4Z0U - chains A and D; structure by X-ray diffraction, 2.00 A resolution.

== Chain A ==
Molecule: Ribonuclease H
Source organism: Escherichia coli O139:H28
Notes: EC 3.1.26.4
UniProt: A7ZHV1 (RNH_ECO24); residue numbers follow UniProt; this construct covers 1-155
Chain sequence (155 residues; numbered 1 to 155; the number before each row is that of its first residue):
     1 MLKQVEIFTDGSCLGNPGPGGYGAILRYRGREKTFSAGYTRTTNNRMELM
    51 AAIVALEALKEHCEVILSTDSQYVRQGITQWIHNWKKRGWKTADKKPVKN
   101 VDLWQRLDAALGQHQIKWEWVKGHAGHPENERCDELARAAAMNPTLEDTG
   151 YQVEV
Curated features (UniProtKB/Swiss-Prot):
  - binding site (Mg(2+)): Asp-10, Glu-48, Asp-70, Asp-134
Reported in the primary citation:
  - mutagenesis - K3A (2.47 +/- 0.38-fold), K3E (2.11 +/- 0.43-fold), K60E (1.79 +/- 0.50-fold): decreased catalytic activity on SSB
  - mutagenesis - K60A: unchanged catalytic activity on SSB

== Chain D ==
Molecule: SSB-Ct Peptide
Chain sequence (10 residues; numbered 168 to 177; the number before each row is that of its first residue):
   168 WMDFDDDIPF
Unresolved in the structure: 168-173

== How chain A and chain D interact ==
Contacting residue pairs - 17 pairs, chain A then chain D:
  Lys-3(A) with Asp-174(D), salt bridge
  Val-5(A) with Pro-176(D), hydrophobic
  Leu-26(A) with Phe-177(D), hydrophobic
  Tyr-28(A) with Asp-174(D); Ile-175(D), hydrophobic; Pro-176(D); Phe-177(D), hydrophobic
  Arg-31(A) with Ile-175(D); Phe-177(D)
  Lys-33(A) with Phe-177(D)
  Ala-58(A) with Phe-177(D)
  Leu-59(A) with Pro-176(D); Phe-177(D), hydrophobic
  Lys-60(A) with Pro-176(D), hydrogen bond (backbone-backbone); Phe-177(D)
  Glu-61(A) with Pro-176(D)
  Cys-63(A) with Pro-176(D), hydrophobic
Also at the interface, not in a pair above, chain A (13 interface residues in all): Arg-27, Glu-32
Interface features reported in the paper:
  - interface residues, chain A: Lys-3(A), Val-5(A), Leu-26(A), Tyr-28(A), Arg-31(A), Lys-33(A), Ala-58(A), Leu-59(A), Glu-61(A), Cys-63(A)
  - hot spots on chain A (mutagenesis) - K33A (6.4 +/- 1.2 uM), K60A: decreased binding to SSB
  - hot spots on chain A (mutagenesis) - K3A, K3E, K33E, K60E: abolished binding to SSB

== In short ==
The interface between chain A and chain D involves 13 residues on one side and 4 on the other, with 1 hydrogen
bond and 1 salt bridge. Among the polar pairs are Lys-3(A)/Asp-174(D) and Lys-60(A)/Pro-176(D). From the
paper: K3A, K3E and K33E of chain A, among others, abolish binding to SSB; interface residues Lys-3(A),
Val-5(A) and Leu-26(A) among others; 6 substitutions were tested in all.
Chain A is Ribonuclease H (Escherichia coli O139:H28) and chain D is SSB-Ct Peptide; the structure, RNase
HI/SSB-Ct complex, was determined by X-ray diffraction.
